PDB entry 1R2D | X-ray diffraction, 1.95 A resolution | chain A

# Chain A
Name: Apoptosis regulator Bcl-X
From: Homo sapiens
Notes: fragment: Bcl-XL
UniProtKB: Q07817 (BCLX_HUMAN); residue numbers follow UniProt; this construct covers 1-211
Chain sequence (218 residues; numbered 1 to 218; the number before each row is that of its first residue):
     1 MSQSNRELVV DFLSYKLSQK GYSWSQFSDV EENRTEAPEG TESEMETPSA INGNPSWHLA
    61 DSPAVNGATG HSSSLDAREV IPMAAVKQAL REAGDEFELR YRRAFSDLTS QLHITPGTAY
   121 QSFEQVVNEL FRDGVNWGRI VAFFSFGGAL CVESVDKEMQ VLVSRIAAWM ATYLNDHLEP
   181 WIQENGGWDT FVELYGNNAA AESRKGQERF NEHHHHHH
Unresolved in the structure: 28-81, 197-218
Construct notes: expression tag (212-218)
Curated features (UniProtKB/Swiss-Prot):
  - motif: Ser4 to Trp24 (BH4), Val86 to Arg100 (BH3), Glu129 to Gly148 (BH1), Pro180 to Tyr195 (BH2)
  - site: Asp61, Ser62 (Cleavage)
  - modified residue (Phosphoserine): Ser49, Ser62
  - mutagenesis: Ser49 (S49A: Less stable at G2 checkpoint after DNA damage), Asp61 (D61A: No cleavage by caspase-1 nor by caspase-3), Phe131 to Asp133 (No heterodimerization with BAX), Val135 to Trp137 (Loss of anti-apoptotic activity), Gly138 to Ile140 (Loss of anti-apoptotic activity), Gly138 (G138A: No heterodimerization with BAX), Ser145 to Gly147 (Decreases interaction with DNM1L, no effect on endocytosis enhancement), Gly148 (G148E: No heterodimerization with BAX), Asp156 (D156A: No effect on caspase-1 cleavage), Asp176 (D176A: No effect on caspase-1 cleavage), Trp188 to Phe191 (Abolishes interaction with DNM1L and endocytosis enhancement), Trp188 to Asp189 (Reduces anti-apoptotic activity by about half), 1 further mutagenesis entry in UniProt

# Summary
Curated annotation (UniProt) lists 21 mutagenesis sites.
Chain A is Apoptosis regulator Bcl-X (Homo sapiens); the structure, Structure of Human Bcl-XL at 1.95
Angstroms, was determined by X-ray diffraction, deposited together with 1R2E, 1R2G, 1R2H and 1R2I.
